Entry 8YAL (electron microscopy, 3.10 A resolution); this record covers chains B and I of the 6 polymer chains in the assembly.

== Chain B ==
Molecule: Tubulin alpha-3 chain
Source organism: Caenorhabditis elegans
Notes: EC 3.6.5.-
UniProtKB: P91910 (TBA3_CAEEL); numbering as in UniProt (aligned over 1-450)
Amino-acid sequence (450 residues; numbered 1 to 450; the number before each row is that of its first residue):
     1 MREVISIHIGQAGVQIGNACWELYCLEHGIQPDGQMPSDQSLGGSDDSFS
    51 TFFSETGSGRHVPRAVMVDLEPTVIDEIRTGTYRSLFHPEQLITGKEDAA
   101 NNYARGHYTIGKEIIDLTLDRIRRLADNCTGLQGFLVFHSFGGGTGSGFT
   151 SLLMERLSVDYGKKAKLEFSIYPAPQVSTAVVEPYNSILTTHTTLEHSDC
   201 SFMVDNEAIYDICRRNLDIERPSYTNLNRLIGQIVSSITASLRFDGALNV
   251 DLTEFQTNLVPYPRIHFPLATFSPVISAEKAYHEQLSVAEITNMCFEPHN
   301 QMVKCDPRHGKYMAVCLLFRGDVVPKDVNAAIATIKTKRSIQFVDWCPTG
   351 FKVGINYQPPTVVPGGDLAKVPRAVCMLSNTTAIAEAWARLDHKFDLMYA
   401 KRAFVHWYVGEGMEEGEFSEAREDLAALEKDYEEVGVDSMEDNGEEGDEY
Disordered / not traced: 440-450
Sequence notes: engineered mutation Gln-40 (Lys in P91910)
Residues lining bound ligands: GTP (guanosine-5'-triphosphate): Gly-10, Gln-11, Ala-12, Gln-15, Ile-16, Asp-69, Asp-98, Ala-99, Ala-100, Asn-101, Ser-140, Gly-142, Gly-143, Gly-144, Thr-145, Gly-146, Ile-171, Thr-179, Glu-183, Asn-206, Tyr-224, Leu-227, Asn-228, Ile-231

== Chain I ==
Molecule: Alpha-tubulin N-acetyltransferase 2
Source organism: Caenorhabditis elegans
Notes: EC 2.3.1.108
UniProtKB: Q23192 (ATAT2_CAEEL); numbering as in UniProt (aligned over 1-263)
Amino-acid sequence (263 residues; each row starts with the number of its first residue):
     1 MEIAFDLSTIFTDNIQRLTRTDLLKYGPKRYWAVAQSIDCLGEMSSKFHG
    51 WKRVITMYDKIVDHDEEQTTYIMWEKVNGSKSILKGLLRVGYKTLYLTDN
   101 EQNQYMEKAMCILDFFVVPTEQRSGNGFKMFDEMLKAENVTVDQCAFDKP
   151 SAALQQFLEKYYDRKDLVWQSNKYALCSNFFIGRHPTVPFTPRQTKRASR
   201 ASSAVSSHASSRNTSPIGRNRPRHDSVADLMRQDMLAGVRAEVDPNSPTG
   251 LKNARDFGHRRIW
Disordered / not traced: 1-213

== How chain B and chain I interact ==
Residue-residue contacts (13):
  Asp-245(B) / Pro-248(I)
  Asp-245(B) / Thr-249(I)  hydrogen bond
  Gly-246(B) / Lys-252(I)
  Ala-247(B) / Asp-256(I)
  Asp-322(B) / Arg-255(I)  salt bridge
  Val-323(B) / Arg-255(I)  hydrogen bond (backbone-side chain)
  Val-324(B) / Arg-255(I)
  Tyr-357(B) / Pro-248(I)
  Tyr-357(B) / Leu-251(I)  hydrophobic
  Tyr-357(B) / Lys-252(I)
  Tyr-357(B) / Arg-255(I)
  Tyr-357(B) / Asp-256(I)  hydrogen bond
  Gln-358(B) / Pro-248(I)
Also at the interface, not in a pair above, chain B (9 interface residues in all): Asn-249

== Overview ==
The interface between chain B and chain I involves 9 residues on one side and 6 on the other; the contacts
include 3 hydrogen bonds and 1 salt bridge. Polar pairs include Asp-322(B)/Arg-255(I), Asp-245(B)/Thr-249(I)
and Val-323(B)/Arg-255(I). Chain B binds GTP.
Chain B is Tubulin alpha-3 chain and chain I is Alpha-tubulin N-acetyltransferase 2, both from Caenorhabditis
elegans; the structure, ATAT-2 bound K40Q MEC-12/MEC-7 microtubule, was determined by electron microscopy,
deposited together with 8Y9F, 8YAJ and 8YAR.
